PDB entry 3ZMU | X-ray diffraction, 3.20 A resolution | chains A and C of the 3 polymer chains in the assembly

# Chain A
Name: Lysine-specific histone demethylase 1A
Organism: Homo sapiens
Notes: EC 1.-.-.-
UniProt: O60341 (KDM1A_HUMAN); aligned to UniProt positions 1-872 over residues -19 to 852 (the alignment contains insertions or deletions, so no single offset holds)
Chain sequence (872 residues; each row starts with the number of its first residue; numbers below 1 keep their minus sign (Met-19 is residue -19)):
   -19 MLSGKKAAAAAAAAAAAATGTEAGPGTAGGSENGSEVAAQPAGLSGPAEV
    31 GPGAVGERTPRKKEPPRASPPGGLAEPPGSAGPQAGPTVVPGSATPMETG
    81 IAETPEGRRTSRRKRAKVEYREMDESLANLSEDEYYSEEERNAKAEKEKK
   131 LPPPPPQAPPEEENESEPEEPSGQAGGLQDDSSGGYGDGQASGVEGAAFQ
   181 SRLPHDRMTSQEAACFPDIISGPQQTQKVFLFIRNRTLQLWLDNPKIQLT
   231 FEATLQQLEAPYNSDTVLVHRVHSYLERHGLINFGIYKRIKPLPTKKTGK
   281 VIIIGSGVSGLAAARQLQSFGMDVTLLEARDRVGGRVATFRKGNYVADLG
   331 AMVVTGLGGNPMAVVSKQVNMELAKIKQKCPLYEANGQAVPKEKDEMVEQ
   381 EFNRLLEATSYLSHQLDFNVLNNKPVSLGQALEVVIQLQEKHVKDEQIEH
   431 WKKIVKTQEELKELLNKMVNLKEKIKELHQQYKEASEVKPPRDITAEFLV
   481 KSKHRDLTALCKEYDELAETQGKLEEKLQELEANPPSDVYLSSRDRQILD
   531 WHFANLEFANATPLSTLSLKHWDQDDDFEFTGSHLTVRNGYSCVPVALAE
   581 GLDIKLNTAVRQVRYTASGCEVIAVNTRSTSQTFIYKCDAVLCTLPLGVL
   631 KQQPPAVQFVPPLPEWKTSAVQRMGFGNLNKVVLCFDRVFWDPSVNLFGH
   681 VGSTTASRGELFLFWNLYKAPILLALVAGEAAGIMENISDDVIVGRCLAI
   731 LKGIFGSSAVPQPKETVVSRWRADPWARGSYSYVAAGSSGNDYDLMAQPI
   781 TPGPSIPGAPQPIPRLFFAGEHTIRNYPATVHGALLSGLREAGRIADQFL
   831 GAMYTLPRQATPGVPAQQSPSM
Not modelled in the structure: -19 to 171, 837-852
Small-molecule neighbours: FAD (flavin-adenine dinucleotide): Ile284, Gly285, Ser286, Gly287, Val288, Ser289, Gly290, Leu307, Glu308, Ala309, Arg310, Gly314, Gly315, Arg316, Val317, Leu329, Gly330, Ala331, Met332, Val333, Thr588, Ala589, Val590, Thr624, Leu625, Pro626, Val629, Val637, Leu659, Lys661, Trp751, Trp756, Ser760, Tyr761, Gly800, Glu801, Ala809, Thr810, Val811, His812, Ala814

# Chain C
Name: Pksflv peptide
Organism: Homo sapiens
Chain sequence (6 residues; numbered 1 to 6; the number before each row is that of its first residue):
     1 PKSFLV

# How chain A and chain C interact
Contacting residue pairs (22; chain A residue first):
  Thr335(A) with Phe4(C)
  Asn535(A) with Leu5(C); Val6(C)
  Leu536(A) with Leu5(C), hydrophobic
  Phe538(A) with Phe4(C)
  Ala539(A) with Pro1(C); Phe4(C); Leu5(C)
  Asn540(A) with Pro1(C)
  Trp552(A) with Lys2(C)
  Asp553(A) with Lys2(C), salt bridge
  Asp555(A) with Pro1(C)
  Asp556(A) with Lys2(C), salt bridge
  Glu559(A) with Lys2(C); Ser3(C)
  His564(A) with Ser3(C), hydrogen bond (side chain-backbone)
  Leu677(A) with Val6(C), hydrophobic
  Leu693(A) with Val6(C), hydrophobic
  Tyr761(A) with Phe4(C)
  Pro808(A) with Pro1(C)
  Ala809(A) with Pro1(C); Phe4(C)
Also at the interface, not in a pair above, chain A (20 interface residues in all): Cys360, Trp695, Thr810

# In short
Chain A and chain C form an interface of 20 and 6 residues respectively, with 1 hydrogen bond and 2 salt
bridges. Polar contacts include Asp553(A)-Lys2(C), Asp556(A)-Lys2(C) and His564(A)-Ser3(C). Chain A binds
flavin-adenine dinucleotide.
Here chain A is Lysine-specific histone demethylase 1A and chain C is Pksflv peptide, both from Homo sapiens.
Entry 3ZMU (LSD1-CoREST in complex with PKSFLV peptide) was determined by X-ray diffraction, deposited
together with 3ZMS, 3ZMT, 3ZMV, 3ZMZ, 3ZN0 and 3ZN1.
